Entry 3O1U (X-ray diffraction, 1.54 A resolution); this record covers chains A and C of the 3 polymer chains in the assembly.

[Chain A]
Molecule: Alpha-ketoglutarate-dependent dioxygenase AlkB
From: Escherichia coli
Notes: EC 1.14.11.-; fragment: N-terminus 11 amino acid truncated AlkB to 216)
UniProtKB: P05050 (ALKB_ECOLI); residues 12-216 here = UniProt positions 12-216
Chain sequence (206 residues; row label = number of the first residue in the row):
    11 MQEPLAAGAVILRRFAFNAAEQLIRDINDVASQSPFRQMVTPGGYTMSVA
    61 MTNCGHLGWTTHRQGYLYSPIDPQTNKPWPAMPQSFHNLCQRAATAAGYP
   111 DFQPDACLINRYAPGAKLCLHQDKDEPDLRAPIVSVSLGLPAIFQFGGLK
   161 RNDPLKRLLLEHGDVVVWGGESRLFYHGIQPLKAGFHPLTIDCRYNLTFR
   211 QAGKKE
Unresolved in the structure: 11-12, 215-216
Differences from the reference sequence: expression tag (11); engineered mutation Cys129 (Ser in P05050)
Curated features (UniProtKB/Swiss-Prot):
  - binding site (substrate): Trp69, Tyr76 to Tyr78, Asp135, Arg161
  - binding site (2-oxoglutarate): Asn120 to Tyr122, Arg204 to Arg210
  - binding site (Fe cation): His131, Asp133, His187
  - mutagenesis: Thr51 (T51A: Slightly reduced activity towards single-stranded DNA containing 1-methyladenine. Reduces affinity for undamaged DNA), Trp69 (W69A: Abolishes activity towards single-stranded DNA containing 1-methyladenine), Tyr76 (Y76A: Reduces affinity for damaged DNA and activity towards single-stranded DNA containing 1-methyladenine), Asp135 (D135A: Abolishes activity towards single-stranded DNA containing 1-methyladenine. Alters substrate specificity, so that the enzyme gains activity towards single-stranded DNA containing 1-methylguanine), Arg161 (R161A: No effect on enzyme activity. Decreases affinity for damaged DNA)
Bound ions: Fe ion: His131, Asp133, His187 (together with succinic acid) (shared with 1 residue of chain B)
Small-molecule neighbours: succinic acid (SIN): Leu118, Asn120, Tyr122, Leu128, His131, Asp133, Ser145, Phe154, Leu170, His187, Ile189, Arg204, Asn206, Thr208, Arg210
Reported in the primary citation:
  - binding site for the 12-nt DNA strand: Lys134, Asp135, Glu136, Arg210
  - mutagenesis - D135A, D135N, D135S: decreased catalytic activity on 1-meA

[Chain C]
Molecule: 13-nt DNA strand
Sequence (13 nucleotides; row label = number of the first residue in the row):
     1 AACGGTATTACCT

[Chain A / chain C interface]
Residue-residue contacts (7):
  Arg161(A) with DG4(C), hydrogen bond to the base; DG5(C), hydrogen bond to the base; DT6(C), hydrogen bond to the base
  Asn162(A) with DG4(C), sugar contact; DG5(C), phosphate contact
  Arg167(A) with DA2(C), sugar contact; DC3(C), salt bridge to the phosphate
Other interface residues (no listed pair), chain A (4 interface residues in all): Gln190

[Summary]
The interface between chain A and chain C involves 4 residues on one side and 5 on the other, with 3 hydrogen
bonds and 1 salt bridge. Among the polar pairs are Arg161(A)-DG4(C), Arg161(A)-DG5(C) and Arg161(A)-DT6(C).
From the paper: a binding site for the 12-nt DNA strand at Lys134(A), Asp135(A) and Glu136(A) among others;
D135A, D135N and D135S of chain A reduce catalytic activity on 1-meA.
Chain A is Alpha-ketoglutarate-dependent dioxygenase AlkB (Escherichia coli) and chain C is a 13-nt DNA
strand; the structure, Iron-Catalyzed Oxidation Intermediates Captured in A DNA Repair Dioxygenase, was
determined by X-ray diffraction, deposited together with 3O1M, 3O1P, 3O1R, 3O1S, 3O1T and 3O1V.
